5WVI - chains I and H of the 47 polymer chains in the assembly; structure by electron microscopy, 6.30 A resolution (low resolution: residue-level contacts below are approximate; hydrogen-bond / salt-bridge calls are withheld).

Chain I:
Molecule: 26S protease regulatory subunit 4 homolog
Organism: Saccharomyces cerevisiae (strain ATCC 204508 / S288c)
UniProtKB: P40327 (PRS4_YEAST); residue numbers follow UniProt; this construct covers 1-437
Sequence (437 residues; numbered 1 to 437; the number before each row is that of its first residue):
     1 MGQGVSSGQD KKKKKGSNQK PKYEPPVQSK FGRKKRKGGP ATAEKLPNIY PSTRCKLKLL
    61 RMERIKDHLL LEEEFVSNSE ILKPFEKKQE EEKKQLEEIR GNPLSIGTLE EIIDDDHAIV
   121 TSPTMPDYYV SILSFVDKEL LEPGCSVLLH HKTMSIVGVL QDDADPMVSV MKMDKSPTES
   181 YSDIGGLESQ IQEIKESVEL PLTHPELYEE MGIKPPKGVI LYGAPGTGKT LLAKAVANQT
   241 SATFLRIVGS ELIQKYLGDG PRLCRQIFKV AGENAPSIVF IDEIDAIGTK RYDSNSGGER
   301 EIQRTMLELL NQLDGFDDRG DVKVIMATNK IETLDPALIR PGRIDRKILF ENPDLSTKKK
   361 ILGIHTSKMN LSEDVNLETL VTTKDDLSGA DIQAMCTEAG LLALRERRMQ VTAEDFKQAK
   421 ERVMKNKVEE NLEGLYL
Unresolved in the structure: 1-74, 437

Chain H:
Molecule: 26S protease regulatory subunit 7 homolog
Organism: Saccharomyces cerevisiae (strain ATCC 204508 / S288c)
UniProtKB: P33299 (PRS7_YEAST); residues 1-467 here = UniProt positions 1-467
Sequence (467 residues; row label = number of the first residue in the row):
     1 MPPKEDWEKY KAPLEDDDKK PDDDKIVPLT EGDIQVLKSY GAAPYAAKLK QTENDLKDIE
    61 ARIKEKAGVK ESDTGLAPSH LWDIMGDRQR LGEEHPLQVA RCTKIIKGNG ESDETTTDNN
   121 NSGNSNSNSN QQSTDADEDD EDAKYVINLK QIAKFVVGLG ERVSPTDIEE GMRVGVDRSK
   181 YNIELPLPPR IDPSVTMMTV EEKPDVTYSD VGGCKDQIEK LREVVELPLL SPERFATLGI
   241 DPPKGILLYG PPGTGKTLCA RAVANRTDAT FIRVIGSELV QKYVGEGARM VRELFEMART
   301 KKACIIFFDE IDAVGGARFD DGAGGDNEVQ RTMLELITQL DGFDPRGNIK VMFATNRPNT
   361 LDPALLRPGR IDRKVEFSLP DLEGRANIFR IHSKSMSVER GIRWELISRL CPNSTGAELR
   421 SVCTEAGMFA IRARRKVATE KDFLKAVDKV ISGYKKFSST SRYMQYN
Unresolved in the structure: 1-48, 78-94, 109-140

How chain I and chain H interact:
Residue-residue contacts (112):
  F85(I) - L49(H)
  K88(I) - L56(H)
  Q89(I) - T52(H)
  E92(I) - T52(H)
  Q95(I) - I59(H)
  E98(I) - R62(H)
  I99(I) - R62(H)
  E110(I) - V195(H)
  E111(I) - P96(H)
  I113(I) - H95(H)
  I113(I) - P96(H)
  D115(I) - H95(H)
  H117(I) - M172(H)
  I119(I) - P96(H)
  M125(I) - R101(H)
  M125(I) - Q151(H)
  D127(I) - R101(H)
  D127(I) - C102(H)
  D127(I) - T103(H)
  D127(I) - R173(H)
  Y128(I) - A77(H)
  Y128(I) - R173(H)
  Y129(I) - V69(H)
  Y129(I) - S72(H)
  Y129(I) - T74(H)
  Y129(I) - L76(H)
  Y129(I) - A77(H)
  Y129(I) - E170(H)
  Y129(I) - G171(H)
  Y129(I) - M172(H)
  V130(I) - A77(H)
  I132(I) - E65(H)
  L133(I) - R62(H)
  S134(I) - D55(H)
  S134(I) - D58(H)
  F135(I) - Q51(H)
  F135(I) - D55(H)
  D137(I) - Q51(H)
  K152(I) - L76(H)
  T153(I) - A77(H)
  S155(I) - A77(H)
  E193(I) - R432(H)
  E196(I) - M428(H)
  E196(I) - R432(H)
  S197(I) - M428(H)
  E210(I) - S395(H)
  E210(I) - S397(H)
  M211(I) - S395(H)
  M211(I) - M396(H)
  I213(I) - T424(H)
  Y256(I) - Q281(H)
  Y256(I) - K282(H)
  L257(I) - Q281(H)
  P261(I) - S277(H)
  P261(I) - E278(H)
  R262(I) - Q281(H)
  R265(I) - T199(H)
  R265(I) - I275(H)
  R291(I) - Y463(H)
  Y292(I) - R357(H)
  Y292(I) - Y463(H)
  Y292(I) - N467(H)
  D293(I) - R357(H)
  D293(I) - T360(H)
  D293(I) - N467(H)
  S294(I) - D312(H)
  S294(I) - T355(H)
  S294(I) - N356(H)
  S294(I) - R357(H)
  S294(I) - T360(H)
  N295(I) - D312(H)
  N295(I) - G315(H)
  R304(I) - V280(H)
  R304(I) - A313(H)
  L307(I) - E310(H)
  L307(I) - A313(H)
  E308(I) - I275(H)
  E308(I) - S277(H)
  L310(I) - P252(H)
  L310(I) - E310(H)
  N311(I) - I275(H)
  N311(I) - D309(H)
  N311(I) - E310(H)
  D314(I) - P252(H)
  D314(I) - G253(H)
  D314(I) - T257(H)
  D314(I) - R261(H)
  G315(I) - R261(H)
  G315(I) - R273(H)
  F316(I) - E201(H)
  F316(I) - R261(H)
  E332(I) - F457(H)
  D335(I) - S458(H)
  P336(I) - S458(H)
  P336(I) - S459(H)
  R340(I) - P252(H)
  R340(I) - G253(H)
  R340(I) - L258(H)
  R340(I) - A417(H)
  R340(I) - R420(H)
  P341(I) - T254(H)
  P341(I) - A417(H)
  P341(I) - E418(H)
  P341(I) - S421(H)
  G342(I) - R420(H)
  G342(I) - S421(H)
  R343(I) - L258(H)
  R343(I) - R420(H)
  D345(I) - Y454(H)
  R346(I) - Y454(H)
  K347(I) - Y454(H)
  K347(I) - K455(H)
Other interface residues (no listed pair), chain I (67 interface residues in all): D116, P126, L207, G212, K214, R300, D317
Other interface residues (no listed pair), chain H (77 interface residues in all): D73, G75, N148, K150, G316, H392, C423, A430, I431, K456, T460

Overview:
The interface between chain I and chain H involves 67 residues on one side and 77 on the other.
Chain I is 26S protease regulatory subunit 4 homolog and chain H is 26S protease regulatory subunit 7 homolog,
both from Saccharomyces cerevisiae (strain ATCC 204508 / S288c); the structure, The resting state of yeast
proteasome, was determined by electron microscopy (same publication as 5WVK).
